2WJM - chains H and M of the 4 polymer chains in the assembly; structure by X-ray diffraction, 1.95 A resolution.

[Chain H]
Protein: Reaction center protein H chain
Source organism: Rhodopseudomonas viridis
UniProt: P06008 (RCEH_RHOVI); residues 1-258 here = UniProt positions 1-258
Amino-acid sequence (258 residues; row label = number of the first residue in the row):
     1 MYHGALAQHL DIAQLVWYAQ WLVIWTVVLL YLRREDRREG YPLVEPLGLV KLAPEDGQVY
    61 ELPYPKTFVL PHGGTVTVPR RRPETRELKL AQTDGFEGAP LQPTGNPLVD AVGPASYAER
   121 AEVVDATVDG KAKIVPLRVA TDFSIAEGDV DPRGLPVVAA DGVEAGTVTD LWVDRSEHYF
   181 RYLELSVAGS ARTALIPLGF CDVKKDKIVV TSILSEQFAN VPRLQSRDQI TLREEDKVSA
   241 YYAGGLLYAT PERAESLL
Not modelled in the structure: 46-60
Modified / non-standard residues: Met-1 (n-formylmethionine; FME)
Swiss-Prot annotation at these positions:
  - modified residue: Met-1 (N-formylmethionine)

[Chain M]
Protein: Reaction center protein M chain
Source organism: Rhodopseudomonas viridis
UniProt: P06010 (RCEM_RHOVI); residues 0-323 here correspond to UniProt positions 1-324 (UniProt number = residue number + 1)
Amino-acid sequence (324 residues; row label = number of the first residue in the row; numbering starts at 0):
     0 MADYQTIYTQ IQARGPHITV SGEWGDNDRV GKPFYSYWLG KIGDAQIGPI YLGASGIAAF
    60 AFGSTAILII LFNMAAEVHF DPLQFFRQFF WLGLYPPKAQ YGMGIPPLHD GGWWLMAGLF
   120 MTLSLGSWWI RVYSRARALG LGTHIAWNFA AAIFFVLCIG CIHPTLVGSW SEGVPFGIWP
   180 HIDWLTAFSI RYGNFYYCPW HGFSIGFAYG CGLLFAAHGA TILAVARFGG DREIEQITDR
   240 GTAVERAALF WRWTIGFNAT IESVHRWGWF FSLMVMVSAS VGILLTGTFV DNWYLWCVKH
   300 GAAPDYPAYL PATPDPASLP GAPK
Not modelled in the structure: 0
Metal / ion sites: Fe2+: His-217, Glu-232, His-264 (shared with 2 residues of chain L)
Ligand contacts:
  - bacteriochlorophyll b (BCB), molecule 1: Gly-62, Ala-65, Ile-66, Ile-69, Met-120, Leu-124, Phe-148, Ala-151, Ile-152, Phe-154, Val-155, Ile-158, Trp-183, Leu-184, Thr-185, Phe-187, Ser-188, Asn-193, Phe-194, Tyr-195, Cys-197, Trp-199, His-200, Ser-203, Ile-204, Ala-207, Tyr-208, Val-274, Met-275, Ala-278, Gly-281, Ile-282
  - bacteriochlorophyll b (BCB), molecule 2: Met-120, Phe-154, Val-155, Ile-158, Val-173, Ile-177, Trp-178, His-180, Ile-181, Trp-183, Leu-184
  - bacteriochlorophyll b (BCB), molecule 3: Leu-184, Tyr-195, Tyr-208
  - bacteriochlorophyll b (BCB), molecule 4: Tyr-195, His-200, Gly-201, Ile-204, Gly-205, Tyr-208, Gly-209, Leu-212, Phe-270
  - bacteriopheophytin b (BPB), molecule 1: Ala-58, Phe-59, Gly-62, Ser-63, Ile-66, Ser-123, Leu-124, Trp-127, Val-131, Ile-144, Asn-147, Phe-148, Ala-151, Ser-271, Val-274, Met-275
  - bacteriopheophytin b (BPB), molecule 2: Tyr-208, Gly-211, Leu-212, Ala-215, Ala-216, Trp-250, Thr-253, Ile-254
  - MPG ([(Z)-octadec-9-enyl] (2R)-2,3-bis(oxidanyl)propanoate), molecule 1: Ala-1, Asp-2, Thr-5, Ile-6, Leu-222
  - MPG, molecule 2: Val-29, Gly-30, Lys-31, Phe-33, Ile-46, Gly-47, Pro-48, Ile-49
  - menaquinone-7 (MQ7): Leu-212, Leu-213, Ala-216, His-217, Thr-220, Val-243, Ala-246, Ala-247, Trp-250, Ile-254, Phe-256, Asn-257, Ala-258, Thr-259, Ile-260, Val-263, Trp-266, Phe-270
  - 15-cis-1,2-dihydroneurosporene (NS5): Ile-66, Ile-69, Leu-70, Met-73, Phe-88, Ile-104, Trp-113, Leu-114, Gly-117, Leu-118, Met-120, Thr-121, Val-155, Leu-156, Ile-158, Gly-159, Cys-160, Trp-169, Val-173, Pro-174, Phe-175, Gly-176, Ile-177, His-180
Swiss-Prot annotation at these positions:
  - binding site ((7R,8Z)-bacteriochlorophyll b): His-180, His-200
  - binding site (Fe cation): His-217, Glu-232, His-264
  - binding site (a ubiquinone): Trp-250

[How chain H and chain M interact]
Contacting residue pairs (132):
  His-3(H) / Thr-287(M)
  His-3(H) / Phe-288(M)
  Gly-4(H) / Phe-288(M)
  His-9(H) / Lys-298(M)
  Asp-11(H) / Trp-295(M)  hydrogen bond
  Asp-11(H) / Lys-298(M)  salt bridge
  Asp-11(H) / His-299(M)  salt bridge
  Ile-12(H) / Phe-288(M)  hydrophobic
  Ala-13(H) / Trp-199(M)
  Ala-13(H) / Val-289(M)  hydrophobic
  Ala-13(H) / Trp-295(M)
  Gln-14(H) / Trp-295(M)
  Gln-14(H) / His-299(M)
  Val-16(H) / Trp-199(M)
  Val-16(H) / Val-280(M)  hydrophobic
  Trp-17(H) / Pro-198(M)
  Trp-17(H) / Trp-199(M)
  Gln-20(H) / Trp-199(M)  hydrogen bond
  Gln-20(H) / Phe-202(M)
  Gln-20(H) / Met-273(M)
  Gln-20(H) / Ser-277(M)  hydrogen bond
  Trp-21(H) / Phe-202(M)
  Ile-24(H) / Phe-202(M)  hydrophobic
  Ile-24(H) / Phe-206(M)  hydrophobic
  Val-27(H) / Phe-269(M)  hydrophobic
  Val-28(H) / Trp-266(M)  hydrophobic
  Tyr-31(H) / Arg-265(M)  hydrogen bond
  Leu-32(H) / Arg-265(M)
  Leu-32(H) / Trp-266(M)  hydrophobic
  Leu-32(H) / Phe-269(M)  hydrophobic
  Arg-33(H) / Phe-256(M)
  Arg-33(H) / Asn-257(M)  hydrogen bond (side chain-backbone)
  Arg-33(H) / Trp-266(M)
  Glu-35(H) / Thr-259(M)
  Glu-35(H) / Ser-262(M)
  Glu-35(H) / Arg-265(M)
  Asp-36(H) / Asn-257(M)
  Asp-36(H) / Ala-258(M)
  Asp-36(H) / Thr-259(M)
  Asp-36(H) / Ser-262(M)  hydrogen bond
  Asp-36(H) / Trp-266(M)  hydrogen bond
  Glu-39(H) / Ile-236(M)
  Glu-39(H) / Arg-239(M)  salt bridge
  Glu-39(H) / Thr-259(M)
  Tyr-41(H) / Arg-251(M)
  Leu-43(H) / Arg-251(M)
  Lys-66(H) / Glu-261(M)  salt bridge
  Lys-66(H) / Arg-265(M)
  Phe-68(H) / Ile-236(M)  hydrophobic
  Phe-68(H) / Glu-261(M)
  Val-76(H) / Thr-237(M)
  Val-78(H) / Ile-236(M)
  Arg-80(H) / Asp-238(M)  salt bridge
  Arg-80(H) / Arg-239(M)  hydrogen bond (side chain-backbone)
  Arg-82(H) / Asp-238(M)  salt bridge
  Pro-114(H) / Arg-245(M)  hydrogen bond (backbone-side chain)
  Ser-116(H) / Thr-241(M)  hydrogen bond (backbone-side chain)
  Ser-116(H) / Arg-245(M)  hydrogen bond (backbone-side chain)
  Ala-118(H) / Arg-239(M)
  Ala-118(H) / Gly-240(M)
  Ala-118(H) / Thr-241(M)
  Ala-118(H) / Glu-244(M)
  Arg-120(H) / Glu-234(M)  hydrogen bond (side chain-backbone)
  Arg-120(H) / Gln-235(M)
  Arg-120(H) / Asp-238(M)  salt bridge
  Arg-120(H) / Arg-239(M)
  Arg-120(H) / Gly-240(M)
  Ala-121(H) / Asp-238(M)  hydrogen bond (backbone-side chain)
  Asp-125(H) / Arg-231(M)  salt bridge
  Asp-125(H) / Glu-234(M)
  Lys-133(H) / Glu-234(M)  salt bridge
  Ile-134(H) / Arg-231(M)
  Asp-142(H) / Gly-14(M)
  Asp-142(H) / Pro-15(M)
  Phe-143(H) / Arg-13(M)
  Phe-143(H) / Gly-14(M)
  Ser-144(H) / Ala-12(M)
  Ser-144(H) / Arg-13(M)  hydrogen bond (backbone-backbone)
  Ile-145(H) / Ile-10(M)  hydrophobic
  Ile-145(H) / Gln-11(M)
  Ala-146(H) / Gln-11(M)  hydrogen bond (backbone-backbone)
  Ala-146(H) / Arg-13(M)
  Glu-147(H) / Tyr-36(M)
  Gly-148(H) / Tyr-36(M)
  Asp-149(H) / Gln-9(M)
  Asp-149(H) / Ile-10(M)
  Asp-149(H) / Gln-11(M)  hydrogen bond (side chain-backbone)
  Asp-149(H) / Tyr-36(M)  hydrogen bond
  Asp-149(H) / Lys-40(M)  salt bridge
  Val-150(H) / Ile-10(M)
  Pro-152(H) / Ile-10(M)  hydrophobic
  Leu-171(H) / Ile-10(M)  hydrophobic
  Val-173(H) / Ala-12(M)  hydrophobic
  Arg-175(H) / Ile-17(M)
  Ser-176(H) / Ile-17(M)
  Glu-177(H) / Asp-43(M)
  Glu-177(H) / Arg-231(M)
  His-178(H) / Ala-12(M)
  His-178(H) / Gly-14(M)
  His-178(H) / Pro-15(M)  hydrogen bond (side chain-backbone)
  His-178(H) / Ile-17(M)
  Tyr-179(H) / Gln-4(M)  hydrogen bond
  Tyr-179(H) / Thr-8(M)
  Tyr-179(H) / Ala-12(M)
  Phe-180(H) / Ile-10(M)
  Phe-180(H) / Gln-11(M)
  Phe-180(H) / Ala-12(M)  hydrophobic
  Arg-181(H) / Asp-230(M)  salt bridge
  Arg-181(H) / Arg-231(M)
  Pro-197(H) / Arg-226(M)
  Leu-198(H) / Gln-4(M)
  Leu-198(H) / Gln-9(M)
  Gly-199(H) / Asp-2(M)
  Gly-199(H) / Gln-4(M)
  Gly-199(H) / Arg-226(M)  hydrogen bond (backbone-side chain)
  Phe-200(H) / Arg-226(M)
  Cys-201(H) / Gln-9(M)  hydrogen bond (backbone-side chain)
  Asp-202(H) / Tyr-3(M)
  Asp-202(H) / Gln-9(M)
  Val-203(H) / Gln-9(M)  hydrogen bond (backbone-side chain)
  Val-203(H) / Ile-10(M)  hydrophobic
  Leu-232(H) / Arg-231(M)
  Leu-232(H) / Asp-238(M)
  Glu-235(H) / Arg-231(M)  salt bridge
  Asp-236(H) / Gly-240(M)
  Asp-236(H) / Thr-241(M)  hydrogen bond (side chain-backbone)
  Ser-239(H) / Arg-226(M)  hydrogen bond (side chain-backbone)
  Ser-239(H) / Phe-227(M)
  Ala-240(H) / Arg-245(M)
  Ala-243(H) / Phe-227(M)  hydrophobic
  Ala-243(H) / Arg-245(M)
  Leu-246(H) / Arg-226(M)
Other interface residues (no listed pair), chain H (74 interface residues in all): Arg-38, Gly-40, Leu-70, Ala-115, Tyr-117
Other interface residues (no listed pair), chain M (56 interface residues in all): Ala-1, His-16, Leu-284, Trp-292

[Summary]
74 residues of chain H and 56 residues of chain M are in contact; the contacts include 24 hydrogen bonds and
12 salt bridges. Polar contacts include Asp-11(H)/Lys-298(M), Asp-11(H)/His-299(M) and Glu-39(H)/Arg-239(M).
Here chain H is Reaction center protein H chain and chain M is Reaction center protein M chain, both from
Rhodopseudomonas viridis. Entry 2WJM (Lipidic sponge phase crystal structure of the photosynthetic reaction
centre from Blastochloris viridis (low dose)) was determined by X-ray diffraction, deposited together with
2WJN.
